PDB entry 8HPL | electron microscopy, 4.29 A resolution (low resolution: residue-level contacts below are approximate; hydrogen-bond / salt-bridge calls are withheld) | chains A and D of the 5 polymer chains in the assembly

# Chain A
Name: ABC sugar transporter, permease component
Source organism: Mycolicibacterium smegmatis MC2 155
Reference sequence: I7G6S2 (I7G6S2_MYCS2); residues 1-305 here = UniProt positions 1-305
Sequence (305 residues; each row starts with the number of its first residue):
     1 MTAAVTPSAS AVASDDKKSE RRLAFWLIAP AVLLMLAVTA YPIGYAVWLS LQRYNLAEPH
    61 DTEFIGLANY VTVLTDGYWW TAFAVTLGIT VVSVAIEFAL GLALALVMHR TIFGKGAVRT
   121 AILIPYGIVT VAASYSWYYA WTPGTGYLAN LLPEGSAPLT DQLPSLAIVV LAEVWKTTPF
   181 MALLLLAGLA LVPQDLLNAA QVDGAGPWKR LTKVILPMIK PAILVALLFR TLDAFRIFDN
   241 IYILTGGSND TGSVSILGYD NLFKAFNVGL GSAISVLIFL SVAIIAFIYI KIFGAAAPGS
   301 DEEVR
Unresolved in the structure: 1-16, 299-305

# Chain D
Name: ABC transporter, ATP-binding protein SugC
Source organism: Mycolicibacterium smegmatis MC2 155
Reference sequence: A0R2C0 (A0R2C0_MYCS2); numbering as in UniProt (aligned over 1-406)
Sequence (406 residues; each row starts with the number of its first residue):
     1 MAEIVLDRVT KSYPDGAGGV RAAVKEFSMT IADGEFIILV GPSGCGKSTT LNMIAGLEEI
    61 TSGELRIGGE RVNEKAPKDR DIAMVFQSYA LYPHMTVRQN IAFPLTLAKV PKAEIAAKVE
   121 ETAKILDLSE LLDRKPGQLS GGQRQRVAMG RAIVRSPKAF LMDQPLSNLD AKLRVQMRAE
   181 ISRLQDRLGT TTVYVTHDQT EAMTLGDRVV VMLAGEVQQI GTPDELYSSP ANLFVAGFIG
   241 SPAMNFFPAT RTDVGVRLPF GEVTLTPHML DLLDKQARPE NIIVGIRPEH IEDSALLDGY
   301 ARIRALTFSV RADIVESLGA DKYVHFTTEG AGAESAQLAE LAADSGAGTN QFIARVSADS
   361 RVRTGEQIEL AIDTTKLSIF DAATGLNLTR DITPTDPTEA AGPDAG
Unresolved in the structure: 1, 15-20, 392-406
Sequence notes: engineered mutation Gln-164 (Glu in A0R2C0)
Small-molecule neighbours: ATP (adenosine-5'-triphosphate): Tyr-13, Pro-14, Pro-42, Ser-43, Gly-44, Cys-45, Gly-46, Lys-47, Ser-48, Thr-49, Gln-164

# Interface between chain A and chain D
Pairs across the interface (17):
  Asp-195(A) / Ser-88(D)
  Asp-195(A) / Ala-90(D)
  Leu-196(A) / Tyr-92(D)
  Asn-198(A) / Leu-57(D)
  Asn-198(A) / Phe-86(D)
  Ala-199(A) / Phe-86(D)
  Ala-199(A) / Tyr-92(D)
  Ala-200(A) / Tyr-92(D)
  Val-202(A) / Leu-57(D)
  Asp-203(A) / Lys-78(D)
  Asp-203(A) / Tyr-92(D)
  Asp-203(A) / Leu-107(D)
  Asp-203(A) / Arg-155(D)
  Gly-204(A) / Lys-78(D)
  Gly-204(A) / Leu-107(D)
  Ala-205(A) / Leu-107(D)
  Pro-217(A) / His-94(D)
Interface residues without a listed pair, chain A (11 interface residues in all): Gln-201
Interface residues without a listed pair, chain D (10 interface residues in all): Pro-77

# Summary
11 residues of chain A and 10 residues of chain D are in contact. Chain D binds ATP.
Here chain A is ABC sugar transporter, permease component and chain D is ABC transporter, ATP-binding protein
SugC, both from Mycolicibacterium smegmatis MC2 155. Entry 8HPL (LpqY-SugABC in state 1) was determined by
electron microscopy together with 8HPM, 8HPN, 8HPR and 8HPS from the same study.
